Entry 6NOD (X-ray diffraction, 2.55 A resolution); this record covers chains A and D.

# Chain A
Name: PUF (Pumilio/FBF) domain-containing
From: Caenorhabditis elegans
Reference sequence: Q09487 (Q09487_CAEEL); residues 171-525 here = UniProt positions 171-525
Amino-acid sequence (356 residues; row label = number of the first residue in the row):
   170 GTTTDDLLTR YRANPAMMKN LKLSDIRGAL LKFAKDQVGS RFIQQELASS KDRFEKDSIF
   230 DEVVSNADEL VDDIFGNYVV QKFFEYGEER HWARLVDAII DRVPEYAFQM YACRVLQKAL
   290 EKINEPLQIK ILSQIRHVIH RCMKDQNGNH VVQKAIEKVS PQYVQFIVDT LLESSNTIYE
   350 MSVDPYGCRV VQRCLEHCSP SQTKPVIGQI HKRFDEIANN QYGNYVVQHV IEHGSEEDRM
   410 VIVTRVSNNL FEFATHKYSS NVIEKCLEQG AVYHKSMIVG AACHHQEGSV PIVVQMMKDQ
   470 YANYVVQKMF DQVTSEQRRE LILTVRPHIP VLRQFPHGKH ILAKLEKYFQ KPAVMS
Not modelled in the structure: 170-173, 518-525
Differences from the reference sequence: expression tag (170)

# Chain D
Molecule: 8-nt RNA strand
Sequence (8 nucleotides; each row starts with the number of its first residue):
     1 UGUAUAUA

# How chain A and chain D interact
Contacting residue pairs (38):
  Gln206(A) with A8(D), hydrogen bond to the sugar
  Gln213(A) with A8(D), hydrogen bond to the base
  Phe244(A) with A8(D), base contact
  Asn246(A) with U7(D), hydrogen bond to the base
  Tyr247(A) with U7(D), hydrogen bond to the base; A8(D), stacking on the base
  Gln250(A) with U7(D), hydrogen bond to the base
  Tyr280(A) with U7(D), base contact
  Cys282(A) with A6(D), base contact
  Arg283(A) with A6(D), hydrogen bond to the base; U7(D), base contact
  Gln286(A) with A6(D), hydrogen bond to the base
  His319(A) with U5(D), sugar contact; A6(D), stacking on the base
  Arg358(A) with U5(D), hydrogen bond to the sugar
  Gln361(A) with A4(D), hydrogen bond to the base
  Gln390(A) with U3(D), base contact
  Tyr391(A) with A4(D), sugar contact
  Asn393(A) with U3(D), hydrogen bond to the base
  Tyr394(A) with U3(D), hydrogen bond to the base; A4(D), stacking on the base
  Gln397(A) with U3(D), hydrogen bond to the base
  Lys426(A) with G2(D), hydrogen bond to the sugar; U3(D), salt bridge to the phosphate
  Tyr427(A) with U3(D), base contact
  Ser429(A) with G2(D), hydrogen bond to the base
  Asn430(A) with G2(D), hydrogen bond to the base; U3(D), base contact
  Glu433(A) with G2(D), hydrogen bond to the base
  Gln469(A) with U1(D), base contact
  Tyr470(A) with G2(D), sugar contact
  Asn472(A) with U1(D), hydrogen bond to the base
  Tyr473(A) with U1(D), hydrogen bond to the base; G2(D), stacking on the base
  Gln476(A) with U1(D), hydrogen bond to the base
  His506(A) with U1(D), hydrogen bond to the base
  His509(A) with U1(D), base contact
  Lys513(A) with U1(D), hydrogen bond to the base
Interface residues without a listed pair, chain A (34 interface residues in all): Ile243, Asn316, Cys357

# Overview
34 residues of chain A and 8 residues of chain D are in contact, with 21 hydrogen bonds, 1 salt bridge and 4
aromatic stacking contacts. Among the polar pairs are Gln213(A)-A8(D), Asn246(A)-U7(D) and Tyr247(A)-U7(D).
Here chain A is PUF (Pumilio/FBF) domain-containing (Caenorhabditis elegans) and chain D is an 8-nt RNA
strand. Entry 6NOD (Crystal structure of C. elegans PUF-8 in complex with RNA) was determined by X-ray
diffraction, deposited together with 6NOC, 6NOF and 6NOH.
